5HSZ - chains A and B of the 3 polymer chains in the assembly; structure by X-ray diffraction, 2.30 A resolution.

[Chain A (and B)]
Molecule: Nucleoid occlusion factor SlmA
Organism: Klebsiella pneumoniae subsp. pneumoniae (strain ATCC 700721 / MGH 78578)
Notes: chain B of this document is another copy of the same molecule, construct and numbering; everything in this record applies to it too
UniProtKB: A6TFN2 (SLMA_KLEP7); numbering as in UniProt (aligned over 3-198)
Amino-acid sequence (196 residues; numbered 3 to 198; the number before each row is that of its first residue):
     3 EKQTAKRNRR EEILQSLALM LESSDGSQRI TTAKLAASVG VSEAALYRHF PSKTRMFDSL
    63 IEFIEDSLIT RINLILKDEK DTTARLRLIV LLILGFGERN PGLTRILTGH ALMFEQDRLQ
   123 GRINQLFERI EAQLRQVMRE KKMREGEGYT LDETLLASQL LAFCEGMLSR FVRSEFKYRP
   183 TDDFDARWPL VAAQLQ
Disordered / not traced: 3-8 (chain B: fully traced)
UniProt features mapped onto this chain:
  - DNA-binding region: T33 to F52 (H-T-H motif)

[Chain A / chain B interface]
Pairs across the interface (65):
  S29(A) - M115(B)
  S29(A) - D119(B)  hydrogen bond
  Q30(A) - E117(B)
  Q30(A) - D119(B)  hydrogen bond
  R107(A) - M115(B)
  T110(A) - H112(B)  hydrogen bond (backbone-side chain)
  G111(A) - H112(B)
  H112(A) - T110(B)  hydrogen bond (side chain-backbone)
  H112(A) - G111(B)
  H112(A) - H112(B)
  H112(A) - M115(B)
  M115(A) - G28(B)
  M115(A) - S29(B)
  M115(A) - H112(B)
  M115(A) - M115(B)  hydrophobic
  M115(A) - F116(B)
  F116(A) - M115(B)  hydrophobic
  F116(A) - F116(B)  hydrophobic
  D119(A) - S29(B)
  D119(A) - Q30(B)  hydrogen bond
  Q122(A) - R175(B)
  N126(A) - R175(B)  hydrogen bond (side chain-backbone)
  F129(A) - R175(B)
  E130(A) - Y180(B)  hydrogen bond
  E133(A) - R172(B)  salt bridge
  L153(A) - L192(B)  hydrophobic
  L157(A) - D185(B)
  L157(A) - A188(B)  hydrophobic
  L157(A) - R189(B)  hydrogen bond (backbone-side chain)
  L158(A) - L192(B)  hydrophobic
  S160(A) - R172(B)
  S160(A) - R189(B)  hydrogen bond
  Q161(A) - F165(B)
  Q161(A) - R189(B)  hydrogen bond
  Q161(A) - V193(B)
  A164(A) - G168(B)
  F165(A) - Q161(B)
  E167(A) - S171(B)  hydrogen bond
  E167(A) - R172(B)
  E167(A) - R175(B)  salt bridge
  G168(A) - A164(B)
  G168(A) - G168(B)
  M169(A) - A164(B)  hydrophobic
  S171(A) - E167(B)
  R172(A) - E133(B)  salt bridge
  R172(A) - S160(B)
  R172(A) - E167(B)
  R175(A) - Q122(B)
  R175(A) - N126(B)  hydrogen bond (backbone-side chain)
  R175(A) - F129(B)
  R175(A) - E167(B)  salt bridge
  Y180(A) - S160(B)  hydrogen bond
  A188(A) - L157(B)  hydrophobic
  R189(A) - L157(B)
  R189(A) - S160(B)  hydrogen bond
  R189(A) - Q161(B)  hydrogen bond
  L192(A) - L153(B)  hydrophobic
  L192(A) - L158(B)  hydrophobic
  L192(A) - Q196(B)
  V193(A) - Q161(B)
  V193(A) - Q196(B)
  A195(A) - A195(B)
  Q196(A) - Q161(B)
  Q196(A) - L192(B)
  Q196(A) - Q196(B)  hydrogen bond
Interface residues without a listed pair, chain A (36 interface residues in all): L163, Q198
Interface residues without a listed pair, chain B (37 interface residues in all): Q118, L163, M169

[Summary]
36 residues of chain A face 37 of chain B across their interface; the contacts include 16 hydrogen bonds and 4
salt bridges. Polar contacts include E133(A)-R172(B), E167(A)-R175(B) and S29(A)-D119(B).
Chain A and chain B are both Nucleoid occlusion factor SlmA (Klebsiella pneumoniae subsp. pneumoniae (strain
ATCC 700721 / MGH 78578)); the structure, Structure of the K. pneumonia SlmA protein bound to the C-terminal
tail of the cytoskeletal cell ..., was determined by X-ray diffraction, deposited together with 5K58, 5HAW and
5HBU.
